6X1F - chains A and E of the 6 polymer chains in the assembly; structure by X-ray diffraction, 2.70 A resolution.

== Chain A ==
Name: Tubulin alpha-1B chain
Organism: Sus scrofa
Reference sequence: Q2XVP4 (TBA1B_PIG); residue numbers follow UniProt; this construct covers 1-450
Amino-acid sequence (450 residues; each row starts with the number of its first residue):
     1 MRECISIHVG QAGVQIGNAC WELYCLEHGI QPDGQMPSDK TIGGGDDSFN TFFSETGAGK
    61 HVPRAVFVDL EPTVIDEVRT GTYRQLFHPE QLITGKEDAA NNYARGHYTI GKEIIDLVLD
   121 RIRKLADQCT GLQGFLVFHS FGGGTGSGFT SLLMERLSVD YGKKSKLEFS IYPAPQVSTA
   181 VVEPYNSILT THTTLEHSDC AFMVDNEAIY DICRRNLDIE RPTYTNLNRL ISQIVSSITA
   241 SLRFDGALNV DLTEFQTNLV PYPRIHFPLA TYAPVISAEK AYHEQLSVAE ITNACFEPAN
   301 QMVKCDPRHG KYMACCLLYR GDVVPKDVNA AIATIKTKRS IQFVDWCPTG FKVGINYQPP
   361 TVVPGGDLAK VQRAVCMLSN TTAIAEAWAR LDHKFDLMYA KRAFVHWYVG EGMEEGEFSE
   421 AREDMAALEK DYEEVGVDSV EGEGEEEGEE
Not modelled in the structure: 438-450
Bound ions: Ca2+: Asp39, Thr41, Gly44, Glu55
Small-molecule neighbours:
  - GTP (guanosine-5'-triphosphate): Gly10, Gln11, Ala12, Gln15, Ile16, Asp69, Asp98, Ala99, Ala100, Asn101, Ser140, Gly142, Gly143, Gly144, Thr145, Gly146, Ile171, Pro173, Val177, Ser178, Glu183, Asn206, Ile209, Tyr224, Leu227, Asn228, Ile231
  - Y5M (7-methoxy-4-(2-methyl-6,7-dihydro-5H-cyclopenta[d]pyrimidin-4-yl)-3,4-dihydroquinoxalin-2(1H)-one): Asn101, Thr179, Val181
Curated features (UniProtKB/Swiss-Prot):
  - motif: Met1 to Cys4 (MREC motif)
  - active site: Glu254
  - binding site (GTP): Gly10, Gln11, Ala12, Gln15, Glu71, Ala99, Ser140, Gly143, Gly144, Thr145, Gly146, Thr179, Glu183, Asn206, Tyr224, Asn228, Leu252
  - binding site (Mg(2+)): Glu71
  - modified residue: Lys40 (N6,N6,N6-trimethyllysine), Ser48 (Phosphoserine), Ser232 (Phosphoserine), Tyr282 (3'-nitrotyrosine), Arg339 (Omega-N-methylarginine), Ser439 (Phosphoserine), Glu443 (5-glutamyl polyglutamate), Glu445 (5-glutamyl polyglutamate)
  - cross-link (Glycyl lysine isopeptide (Lys-Gly)): Lys326 (interchain with G-Cter in ubiquitin), Lys370 (interchain with G-Cter in ubiquitin)

== Chain E ==
Name: Stathmin-4
Organism: Rattus norvegicus
Reference sequence: P63043 (STMN4_RAT); residues 5-145 here correspond to UniProt positions 49-189 (UniProt number = residue number + 44)
Amino-acid sequence (143 residues; row label = number of the first residue in the row):
     3 MADMEVIELN KCTSGQSFEV ILKPPSFDGV PEFNASLPRR RDPSLEEIQK KLEAAEERRK
    63 YQEAELLKHL AEKREHEREV IQKAIEENNN FIKMAKEKLA QKMESNKENR EAHLAAMLER
   123 LQEKDKHAEE VRKNKELKEE ASR
Not modelled in the structure: 3-5, 29-43, 142-145
Construct notes: initiating methionine (3); expression tag (4)
Curated features (UniProtKB/Swiss-Prot):
  - modified residue: Ser46 (Phosphoserine)

== Chain A / chain E interface ==
Contacting residue pairs - 61 pairs, chain A then chain E:
  His107(A) - Leu54(E)
  Tyr108(A) - Lys53(E)
  Tyr108(A) - Leu54(E)  hydrophobic
  Tyr108(A) - Ala57(E)  hydrophobic
  Tyr108(A) - Arg61(E)
  Thr109(A) - Arg61(E)  hydrogen bond
  Lys112(A) - Glu55(E)
  Lys112(A) - Glu58(E)  salt bridge
  Leu152(A) - Leu54(E)  hydrophobic
  Glu155(A) - Ile50(E)
  Arg156(A) - Leu47(E)
  Ser158(A) - Asp44(E)
  Val159(A) - Pro45(E)
  Val159(A) - Leu47(E)
  Glu196(A) - Asp44(E)
  His197(A) - Asp44(E)  salt bridge
  His197(A) - Pro45(E)
  Asp245(A) - Cys14(E)
  Asp245(A) - Ser16(E)
  Ala247(A) - Asn12(E)
  Ala247(A) - Ser19(E)  hydrogen bond (backbone-side chain)
  Leu248(A) - Ser19(E)
  Pro325(A) - Gln18(E)
  Pro325(A) - Phe20(E)  hydrophobic
  Asn329(A) - Met6(E)
  Asn329(A) - Val8(E)
  Asn329(A) - Phe20(E)
  Asn329(A) - Val22(E)
  Ile332(A) - Val22(E)  hydrophobic
  Lys336(A) - Leu24(E)
  Asp345(A) - Pro27(E)
  Asp345(A) - Ser28(E)  hydrogen bond (backbone-backbone)
  Cys347(A) - Pro27(E)
  Pro348(A) - Lys25(E)
  Pro348(A) - Pro27(E)
  Thr349(A) - Ile23(E)
  Thr349(A) - Leu24(E)  hydrogen bond (backbone-backbone)
  Thr349(A) - Lys25(E)  hydrogen bond (backbone-backbone)
  Gly350(A) - Val22(E)
  Phe351(A) - Glu21(E)
  Phe351(A) - Val22(E)  hydrogen bond (backbone-backbone)
  Lys352(A) - Phe20(E)
  Lys352(A) - Glu21(E)
  Val353(A) - Ser19(E)
  Val353(A) - Phe20(E)  hydrogen bond (backbone-backbone)
  Gly354(A) - Gln18(E)
  Ile355(A) - Gly17(E)
  Ile355(A) - Gln18(E)  hydrogen bond (backbone-backbone)
  Asn356(A) - Ser16(E)
  Tyr357(A) - Thr15(E)
  Tyr357(A) - Ser16(E)  hydrogen bond (backbone-backbone)
  Tyr357(A) - Gly17(E)
  Tyr357(A) - Gln18(E)  hydrogen bond
  Val409(A) - Gln64(E)
  Gly410(A) - Arg61(E)
  Gly410(A) - Gln64(E)
  Glu411(A) - Arg61(E)  hydrogen bond (backbone-side chain)
  Gly412(A) - Ala57(E)
  Gly412(A) - Arg60(E)  hydrogen bond (backbone-side chain)
  Gly412(A) - Arg61(E)
  Glu414(A) - Arg60(E)  salt bridge
Also at the interface, not in a pair above, chain A (41 interface residues in all): Gly246, Val328, Ala333, Trp346, Gln358, Met413
Also at the interface, not in a pair above, chain E (32 interface residues in all): Leu11, Pro26, Ser46

== Summary ==
Chain A and chain E form an interface of 41 and 32 residues respectively, with 12 hydrogen bonds and 3 salt
bridges. Polar pairs include Lys112(A)-Glu58(E), His197(A)-Asp44(E) and Glu414(A)-Arg60(E). Ligands of chain
A: GTP and compound Y5M.
Chain A is Tubulin alpha-1B chain (Sus scrofa) and chain E is Stathmin-4 (Rattus norvegicus); the structure,
Tubulin-RB3_SLD-TTL in complex with compound 5m, was determined by X-ray diffraction (same publication as
6X1C, 6X1E, 7LZ7 and 7LZ8).
